PDB entry 1CNF | X-ray diffraction, 2.70 A resolution | chain A

Chain A:
Name: Nitrate reductase
Organism: Zea mays
Notes: EC 1.6.6.1
UniProtKB: P17571 (NIA1_MAIZE); residues 1-270 here correspond to UniProt positions 352-621 (UniProt number = residue number + 351)
Sequence (270 residues; each row starts with the number of its first residue):
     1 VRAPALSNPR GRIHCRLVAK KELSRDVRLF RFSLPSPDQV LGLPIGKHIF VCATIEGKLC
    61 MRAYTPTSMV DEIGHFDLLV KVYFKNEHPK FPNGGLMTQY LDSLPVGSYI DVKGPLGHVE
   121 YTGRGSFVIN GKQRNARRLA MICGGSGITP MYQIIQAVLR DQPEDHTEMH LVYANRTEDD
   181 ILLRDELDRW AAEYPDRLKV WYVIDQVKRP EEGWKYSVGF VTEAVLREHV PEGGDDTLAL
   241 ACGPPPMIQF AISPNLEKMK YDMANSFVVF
Unresolved in the structure: 1-10
Differences from the reference sequence: conflict Gly-11 (Glu362 in P17571), Arg-12 (Lys363 in P17571), Ala-19 (Gly370 in P17571), Thr-54 (Ser405 in P17571), Asn-135 (His486 in P17571), Arg-137 (Ser488 in P17571)
Small-molecule neighbours:
  - ADP (adenosine-5'-diphosphate): Lys-81, Tyr-83, Gly-144, Gly-145, Ser-146, Ala-174, Asn-175, Arg-176, Pro-244, Pro-246, Met-247, Phe-250, Ala-251
  - FAD (flavin-adenine dinucleotide): His-48, Arg-62, Ala-63, Tyr-64, Thr-65, Leu-79, Val-80, Lys-81, Tyr-83, Phe-84, Glu-87, His-88, Phe-91, Gly-94, Gly-95, Leu-96, Met-97, Thr-98, Ser-146, Thr-149, Pro-150, Phe-270

Summary:
Ligands of chain A: flavin-adenine dinucleotide and ADP.
Chain A is Nitrate reductase (Zea mays); the structure, Structural studies on corn nitrate reductase: refined
structure of the cytochrome B reductase fragment at 2.5 ..., was determined by X-ray diffraction together with
1CNE and 2CND from the same study.
